PDB entry 9ES7 | electron microscopy, 1.94 A resolution | chains A and Q of the 18 polymer chains in the assembly

[Chain A]
Molecule: Cytochrome b6
From: Spinacia oleracea
Reference sequence: P00165 (CYB6_SPIOL); residues 1-215 here = UniProt positions 1-215
Amino-acid sequence (215 residues; numbered 1 to 215; the number before each row is that of its first residue):
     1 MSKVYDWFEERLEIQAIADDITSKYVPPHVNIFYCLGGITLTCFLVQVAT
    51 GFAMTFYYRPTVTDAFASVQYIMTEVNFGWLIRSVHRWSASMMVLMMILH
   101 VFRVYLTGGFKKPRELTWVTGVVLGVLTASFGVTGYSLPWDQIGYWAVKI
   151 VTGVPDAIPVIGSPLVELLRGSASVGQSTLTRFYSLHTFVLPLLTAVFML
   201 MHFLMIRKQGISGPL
Disordered / not traced: 1
Covalent attachments: heme c (HEC) linked to C35
Ion coordination: heme Fe site 1: H86, H187; heme Fe site 2: H100, H202
Residues lining bound ligands:
  - beta-carotene (BCR): I32, F33, I39, M96, L99
  - chlorophyll a (CLA): M97, I98, V101, F102, Y105, G125, V126, A129, S130, V133, T134, F183
  - heme c (HEC): V30, N31, Y34, G38, L41, T42, F203, I206, R207, G210, I211
  - heme (HEM), molecule 1: Y34, G37, G38, T40, L41, M93, M97, H100, V101, R103, V104, G109, R114, T117, W118, G121, V122, L124, T128, M199, H202, F203, I206, G210, I211, S212
  - heme (HEM), molecule 2: F44, Q47, V48, G51, F52, M54, T55, Y58, R83, H86, R87, A90, M93, T128, F131, G135, L138, P139, Y184, H187, T188, P192
Reported in the primary citation:
  - catalytic residues: D20, R207 (proposed by the authors, not directly observed)

[Chain Q]
Molecule: Thylakoid soluble phosphoprotein
From: Spinacia oleracea
Reference sequence: Q8GT36 (Q8GT36_SPIOL); residue numbers follow UniProt; this construct covers 1-103
Amino-acid sequence (103 residues; numbered 1 to 103; the number before each row is that of its first residue):
     1 MSSLPFVFGAAASSRVVTAAAAKGTAETKQEKSFVDWLLGKITKEDQFYE
    51 TDPILRGGDVKSSGSTSGKKGGTTSGKKGTVSIPSKKKNGNGGVFGGLFA
   101 KKD
Disordered / not traced: 1-31, 58-103
Residues lining bound ligands: beta-carotene (BCR): V35, L39, I42

[How chain A and chain Q interact]
Contacting residue pairs (8):
  P28(A) with K44(Q); D46(Q); Q47(Q)
  H29(A) with Q47(Q)
  P214(A) with F48(Q); E50(Q)
  L215(A) with Y49(Q); E50(Q)
Also at the interface, not in a pair above, chain Q (7 interface residues in all): L55

[Overview]
Chain A and chain Q form an interface of 4 and 7 residues respectively. Beta-carotene is bound between chain A
and chain Q. Chain A binds heme and chlorophyll a. Heme c is covalently linked to C35(A). H86(A) and H187(A)
coordinate heme Fe site 1. The paper reports catalytic residues D20(A) and R207(A).
Chain A is Cytochrome b6 and chain Q is Thylakoid soluble phosphoprotein, both from Spinacia oleracea; the
structure, Cryo-EM structure of Spinacia oleracea cytochrome b6f complex with water molecules at 1.94 A
resolution, was determined by electron microscopy, deposited together with 9ES8 and 9ES9.
